PDB entry 6AZ1 | electron microscopy, 2.70 A resolution | chains E and 1 of the 38 polymer chains in the assembly

[Chain E]
Protein: ribosomal protein S4e
Organism: Leishmania donovani
UniProtKB: E9BBI6 (E9BBI6_LEIDB); numbering as in UniProt (aligned over 1-273)
Chain sequence (273 residues; each row starts with the number of its first residue):
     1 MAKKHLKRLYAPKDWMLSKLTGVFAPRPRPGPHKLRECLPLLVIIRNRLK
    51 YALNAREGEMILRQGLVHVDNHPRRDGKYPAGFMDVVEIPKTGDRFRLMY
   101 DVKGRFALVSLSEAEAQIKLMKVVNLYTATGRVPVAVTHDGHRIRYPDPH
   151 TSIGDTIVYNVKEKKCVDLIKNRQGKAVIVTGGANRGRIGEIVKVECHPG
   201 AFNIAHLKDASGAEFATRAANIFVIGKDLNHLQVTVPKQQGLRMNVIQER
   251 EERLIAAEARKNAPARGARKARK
Disordered / not traced: 1, 262-273

[Chain 1]
Molecule: ribosomal RNA 18S
Organism: Leishmania donovani
Sequence (2203 nucleotides; each row starts with the number of its first residue):
     1 GAUCUGGUUGAUUCUGCCAGUAGUCAUXUGCUUGUUUCAAGGACUUAGCC
    51 AUGCAUGCCUCAGAAUCACUGCAUUUGCAGGAAUCUGCGCAUGGCUCXUU
   101 ACAUCAGACGUAAUCUGCCGCAAAAAUCUUGCGGUUUCCGCAAAAUUGGA
   151 UAACUUGGCGAAACGCCAAGCUAAUACAUGAACCAACCGGGUGUUCUCCA
   201 CUCCAGACGGUGGGCAACCAUCGUCGUGAGACGCCCAGCGAAUGAAUGAC
   251 AGUAAAACCAAUGCCUUCACUGGCAGUAACACCCAGCAGUGUUGACUCAA
   301 UUCAUUCCGUGCGAAAGCCGGCUUGUUCCGGCGUCUUUUGACGAACAACU
   351 GCCCUAUCAGCUGGUGAUGGCCGUGUAGUGGACUGCCAUGGCGUUGACGG
   401 GAGCGGGGGAUUAGGGUUCGAUUCCGGAGAGGGAGCCUGAGAAAUAGCUA
   451 CCACUUCUACGGAGGGCAGCAGGCGCGCXAAUUGCCCAAUGUCAAAACAA
   501 AACGAUGAGGCAGCGAAAAGAAAUAGAGUUGUCAGUCCAUUUGGAUUGUC
   551 AUUUCAAUGGGGGAUAUUUAAACCCAUCCAAUAUCGAGUAACAAUUGGAG
   601 GACAAGUCUGGUGCCAGCACCCGCGGUAAUUCCAGCUCCAAAAGCGUAUA
   651 UUAAUGCUGUUGCUGUUXAAGGGUUCGUAGUUGAACUGUGGGCUGUGCAG
   701 GUUUGUUCCUGGUCGUCCCGUCCAUGUCGGAUUUGGUGACCCAGGCCCUU
   751 GCAGCCCGUGAACAUUCAAAGAAACAAGAAACACGGGAGUGGUUCCUUUC
   801 CUGAUUUACGCAUGUCAUGCAUGCCAGGGGGCGUCCGUGAUUUUUUACUG
   851 UGACUAAAGAAGCGUGACUAAAGCAGUCAUUUGACUUGAAUUAGAAAGCA
   901 UGGGAUAACAAXGGAGCAGCCUCUAGGCUACCGUUUCGGCUUUUGUUGGU
   951 UUUAAAGGUCUAUUGGAGAUUAUGGAGCUGUGCGACAAGUGCUUUCCCAU
  1001 CGCAACCUCGGUUCGGUGUGUGGCGCCUUUGAGGGGUUUAGUGCGUCCGG
  1051 UACGAGCUCCGGUUCGUCCGGCCGUAACGCCUUUUCAACUCACGGCCUCU
  1101 AGGAAUGAAGGAGGGUAGUUCGGGGGAGAACGUACUGGGGCGUCAGAGGU
  1151 GAAAUUCUUAGACCGCACCAAGACGAACUACAGCGAAGGCAUUCUUCAAG
  1201 GAUACCUUCCUCAAUCAAGAACCAAAGUGUGGAGAUCGAAGAUGAUUAGA
  1251 GACCAUUGUAGUCCACACUGCAAACGAUGACACCCAUGAAUUGGGGAUCU
  1301 UAUGGGCCGGCCUGCGGCAGGGUUUACCCUGUGUCAGCACCGCGCCCGCU
  1351 UUUACCACCUUACGUAUCUUUUCUAUUCGGCCUUUACCGGCCACCCACGG
  1401 GAAUAUCCUCAGCACGUUUUCUGUUUUUUCACGCGAAAGCUUUGAGGUUA
  1451 CAGUCUCAGGGGGGAGUACGUUCGCAAGAGUGAAACUUAAAGAAAUUGAC
  1501 GGAAUGGCACCACAAGACGUGGAGCGUGCGGUUUAAUUXGACXXAACACG
  1551 GGGAACUUUACCAGAUCCGGACAGGAUGAGGAUUGACAGAUUGAGUGUUC
  1601 UUUCUCGAUUCCCUGAAUGGUGGUGCAUGGCCGCUUUUGGUCGGUGGAGU
  1651 GAUUUGUUUGGUUGAUUCCGUCAACGGACGAGAUCCAAGCUGCCCAGUAG
  1701 AAUUCAGAAUUGCCCAUAGGAUAGCAAACUCAUCGGCGGGUUUUACCCAA
  1751 CGGUGGGCCGCAUUCGGUCGAAUUCUUCUCUGCGGGAUUCCUUUGUAAUU
  1801 GCACAAGGUGAAAUUUUGGGCAACAGCAGGUCUGUGAUGCUCCUCAAUGU
  1851 UCUGGGCGACACGCGCACUACAAUGUCAGUGAGAACAAGAAAAACGACUU
  1901 UUGUCGAACCUACUUGAUCAAAAGAGUGGGGAAACCCCGGAAUCACAUAG
  1951 ACUCACUUGGGACCGAGGAUUGCAAUUAUUGGUCGCGCAACGAGGAAUGU
  2001 CUCGUAGGCGCAGCUCAUCAXACUGUGCCGAUUACGUCCCUGCCAUUUGU
  2051 ACACACCGCCXGUCGUUGUUUCCGAUGAUGGUGCAAUACAGGUGAUCGGA
  2101 CAGGCGGUGUUUUAUCCGCCCGAAAGUUCACCGAUAUUUCUUCAAUAGAG
  2151 GAAGCAAAAGUCGUAACAAGGUAGCUGUAGGUGAACCUGCAGCUGGAUCA
  2201 UUU
Disordered / not traced: 74-76, 136-137, 194, 201-227, 252-254, 267-272, 323-327, 530-551, 697-715, 726, 733-737, 743-749, 764-769, 777-782, 793-828, 880-881, 886, 919-948, 1000-1099, 1119, 1299-1357, 1372-1407, 1428-1429, 1725-1759, 1766, 1794, 1799, 1898-1902, 2102-2121
Construct notes: conflict M1Y_1539 (U1020612 in 322500086), C4J_1543 (U1020608 in 322500086)
Modified / non-standard residues: OMU (o2'-methyluridine 5'-monophosphate) at position 8, OMC (o2'-methylycytidine-5'-monophosphate) at position 18, A2M (2'-O-methyladenosine 5'-(dihydrogen phosphate)) at position 28, OMU (o2'-methyluridine 5'-monophosphate) at position 33, OMC (o2'-methylycytidine-5'-monophosphate) at position 38, A2M (2'-O-methyladenosine 5'-(dihydrogen phosphate)) at position 98, OMC (o2'-methylycytidine-5'-monophosphate) at position 115, A2M (2'-O-methyladenosine 5'-(dihydrogen phosphate)) at position 479, OMG (o2'-methylguanosine-5'-monophosphate) at position 509, OMU (o2'-methyluridine 5'-monophosphate) at position 661, A2M (2'-O-methyladenosine 5'-(dihydrogen phosphate)) at position 668, A2M (2'-O-methyladenosine 5'-(dihydrogen phosphate)) at position 912, OMG (o2'-methylguanosine-5'-monophosphate) at position 1464, OMG (o2'-methylguanosine-5'-monophosphate) at position 1478, M1Y ((1S)-1,4-anhydro-1-(1-methyl-2,4-dioxo-1,2,3,4-tetrahydropyrimidin-5-yl)-5-O-phosphono-D-xylitol) at position 1539, C4J ((5S)-5-{3-[(3S)-3-amino-3-carboxypropyl]-1-methyl-2,4-dioxo-1,2,3,4-tetrahydropyrimidin-5-yl}-2,5-anhydro-1-O-phosphono-L-arabinitol) at position 1543, 5MC (5-methylcytidine-5'-monophosphate) at position 1544, OMG (o2'-methylguanosine-5'-monophosphate) at position 1550, OMU (o2'-methyluridine 5'-monophosphate) at position 1621, OMG (o2'-methylguanosine-5'-monophosphate) at position 1623, OMG (o2'-methylguanosine-5'-monophosphate) at position 1647, OMU (o2'-methyluridine 5'-monophosphate) at position 1777, OMG (o2'-methylguanosine-5'-monophosphate) at position 1829, OMU (o2'-methyluridine 5'-monophosphate) at position 1833, OMG (o2'-methylguanosine-5'-monophosphate) at position 1865, OMC (o2'-methylycytidine-5'-monophosphate) at position 1866, OMU (o2'-methyluridine 5'-monophosphate) at position 1979, 7MG (7N-methyl-8-hydroguanosine-5'-monophosphate) at position 1995, A2M (2'-O-methyladenosine 5'-(dihydrogen phosphate)) at position 2021, OMU (o2'-methyluridine 5'-monophosphate) at position 2048, 4OC (4n,o2'-methylcytidine-5'-monophosphate) at position 2059, 5MC (5-methylcytidine-5'-monophosphate) at position 2061, OMC (o2'-methylycytidine-5'-monophosphate) at position 2140, OMG (o2'-methylguanosine-5'-monophosphate) at position 2151, MA6 (6N-dimethyladenosine-5'-monophoshate) at position 2184, MA6 (6N-dimethyladenosine-5'-monophoshate) at position 2185
Glycans and other covalent adducts: paromomycin (PAR) linked to C1421; covalent link G1700-OMU_1777
Residues lining bound ligands:
  - Mg2+ (MG), molecule 1: U96, G426, G427
  - Mg2+ (MG), molecule 2: G405, G406, G420
  - Mg2+ (MG), molecule 3: G432, C452, U2135
  - Mg2+ (MG), molecule 4: C467, C470, G472
  - Mg2+ (MG), molecule 5: G606, A634, G635
  - Mg2+ (MG), molecule 6: U609, G610, G611, A629
  - Mg2+ (MG), molecule 7: A783, C784, C835, C836
  - Mg2+ (MG), molecule 8: A1108, A1109, G1111, A1112, C1209, C1210
  - Mg2+ (MG), molecule 9: G1189, A1272, A1274, G2192
  - Mg2+ (MG), molecule 10: C1237, G1238, U1257, G1258
  - Mg2+ (MG), molecule 11: G1530, G1531, G1858
  - Mg2+ (MG), molecule 12: C2162, G2163, U2164
  - paromomycin (PAR), molecule 1: G20, A22, G23, U24, A26, U27, C645, G646, U647, A648, U649, A650, U651
  - paromomycin (PAR), molecule 2: U365, G366, A367, A2085, A2086, C2132, G2133, A2134
  - paromomycin (PAR), molecule 3: A1290, U1291, U1292, G1293, G1294, G1295, U1419, U1420, U1422, G1423
  - paromomycin (PAR), molecule 4: A1509, C1510, C1511, U1637, U1638, G1639, G1664, A1681, G1682, U1815, G1818, G1819, C1821, A1822, U2002, C2003
  - paromomycin (PAR), molecule 5: G2062, U2063, C2064, G2065, U2066, C2155, A2156, A2157, A2158, A2159, G2160, U2161, C2162
  - paromomycin (PAR), molecule 6: U2066, U2067, G2068, U2069, U2070, U2071, A2149, G2150, OMG_2151, A2152, A2153, G2154, C2155
Reported in the primary citation:
  - conformationally variable residues (side-chain flip): A2158, A2159
  - binding site for paromomycin: G2065, A2158, A2159

[Interface between chain E and chain 1]
Residue-residue contacts (146):
  Ala2(E) - A91(1)  sugar contact
  Ala2(E) - U92(1)  sugar contact
  Lys3(E) - G426(1)  salt bridge to the phosphate
  Lys4(E) - G89(1)  hydrogen bond to the phosphate
  Lys4(E) - C90(1)  salt bridge to the phosphate
  Lys4(E) - U92(1)  hydrogen bond to the sugar
  Lys4(E) - U492(1)  sugar contact
  Lys4(E) - C493(1)  sugar contact
  His5(E) - U92(1)  sugar contact
  His5(E) - G93(1)  hydrogen bond to the sugar
  His5(E) - G491(1)  sugar contact
  His5(E) - U492(1)  sugar contact
  Lys7(E) - G94(1)  salt bridge to the phosphate
  Lys7(E) - C424(1)  salt bridge to the phosphate
  Lys7(E) - C425(1)  phosphate contact
  Arg8(E) - U490(1)  hydrogen bond to the phosphate
  Arg8(E) - G491(1)  salt bridge to the phosphate
  Leu9(E) - A857(1)  hydrogen bond to the sugar
  Leu9(E) - A858(1)  sugar contact
  Tyr10(E) - C424(1)  phosphate contact
  Tyr10(E) - C425(1)  sugar contact
  Tyr10(E) - A856(1)  base contact
  Lys13(E) - A857(1)  hydrogen bond to the phosphate
  Lys13(E) - A858(1)  salt bridge to the phosphate
  Met16(E) - A889(1)  base contact
  Ser18(E) - G873(1)  phosphate contact
  Ser18(E) - C874(1)  hydrogen bond to the phosphate
  Lys19(E) - A858(1)  hydrogen bond to the phosphate
  Lys19(E) - G859(1)  salt bridge to the phosphate
  Lys19(E) - G873(1)  salt bridge to the phosphate
  Lys19(E) - C874(1)  hydrogen bond to the phosphate
  Leu20(E) - G873(1)  sugar contact
  Thr21(E) - U490(1)  sugar contact
  Gly22(E) - U490(1)  sugar contact
  Val23(E) - U490(1)  sugar contact
  Val23(E) - OMG_509(1)  phosphate contact
  Val23(E) - G510(1)  phosphate contact
  Phe24(E) - U490(1)  hydrogen bond to the sugar
  Phe24(E) - G491(1)  sugar contact
  Phe24(E) - A508(1)  sugar contact
  Ala25(E) - G491(1)  phosphate contact
  Pro26(E) - G491(1)  phosphate contact
  Pro26(E) - U492(1)  phosphate contact
  Arg27(E) - C342(1)  hydrogen bond to the phosphate
  Arg27(E) - G343(1)  salt bridge to the phosphate
  Arg27(E) - U492(1)  hydrogen bond to the phosphate
  Arg29(E) - C493(1)  salt bridge to the phosphate
  Pro30(E) - C118(1)  base contact
  Pro30(E) - C119(1)  hydrogen bond to the sugar
  Pro30(E) - A341(1)  sugar contact
  Pro30(E) - C342(1)  sugar contact
  Gly31(E) - C119(1)  hydrogen bond to the base
  Gly31(E) - G120(1)  sugar contact
  Gly31(E) - G340(1)  hydrogen bond to the base
  Gly31(E) - A341(1)  hydrogen bond to the sugar
  Pro32(E) - G120(1)  sugar contact
  His33(E) - A341(1)  sugar contact
  Lys34(E) - A341(1)  salt bridge to the phosphate
  Lys34(E) - C342(1)  phosphate contact
  Leu35(E) - C342(1)  phosphate contact
  Arg46(E) - U490(1)  salt bridge to the phosphate
  Arg46(E) - G491(1)  salt bridge to the phosphate
  Asn54(E) - A489(1)  hydrogen bond to the phosphate
  Asn54(E) - U490(1)  phosphate contact
  Ala55(E) - U490(1)  hydrogen bond to the phosphate
  Arg56(E) - A489(1)  phosphate contact
  Arg56(E) - C498(1)  hydrogen bond to the phosphate
  Glu59(E) - A497(1)  sugar contact
  Met60(E) - A497(1)  base contact
  Met60(E) - C498(1)  sugar contact
  Arg63(E) - A496(1)  base contact
  Arg63(E) - A497(1)  salt bridge to the phosphate
  Gln64(E) - A497(1)  base contact
  His72(E) - C121(1)  salt bridge to the phosphate
  Arg74(E) - C121(1)  salt bridge to the phosphate
  Arg75(E) - A497(1)  salt bridge to the phosphate
  Lys78(E) - U492(1)  salt bridge to the phosphate
  Lys78(E) - C493(1)  salt bridge to the phosphate
  Tyr79(E) - G120(1)  sugar contact
  Lys103(E) - A889(1)  salt bridge to the phosphate
  Lys103(E) - A890(1)  sugar contact
  Arg105(E) - A889(1)  salt bridge to the phosphate
  Asn125(E) - G340(1)  hydrogen bond to the phosphate
  Leu126(E) - U292(1)  sugar contact
  Tyr127(E) - U338(1)  hydrogen bond to the sugar
  Tyr127(E) - U339(1)  sugar contact
  Thr128(E) - G291(1)  sugar contact
  Thr128(E) - A299(1)  hydrogen bond to the sugar
  Thr128(E) - A300(1)  sugar contact
  Ala129(E) - A300(1)  sugar contact
  Thr130(E) - C239(1)  sugar contact
  Thr130(E) - G240(1)  phosphate contact
  Thr130(E) - A300(1)  phosphate contact
  Thr130(E) - U301(1)  hydrogen bond to the phosphate
  Gly131(E) - A300(1)  hydrogen bond to the sugar
  Gly131(E) - U301(1)  hydrogen bond to the phosphate
  Arg132(E) - A288(1)  hydrogen bond to the base
  Arg132(E) - U290(1)  salt bridge to the phosphate
  Arg132(E) - G291(1)  salt bridge to the phosphate
  Pro134(E) - A288(1)  base contact
  Val137(E) - G340(1)  phosphate contact
  Gly141(E) - G120(1)  hydrogen bond to the base
  Gly141(E) - C121(1)  sugar contact
  Gly141(E) - G340(1)  sugar contact
  His142(E) - C121(1)  sugar contact
  Arg143(E) - C121(1)  hydrogen bond to the base
  Arg143(E) - A122(1)  hydrogen bond to the base
  Arg143(E) - U338(1)  hydrogen bond to the base
  Arg143(E) - U339(1)  hydrogen bond to the base
  Arg145(E) - A122(1)  sugar contact
  Arg145(E) - A123(1)  sugar contact
  Asp148(E) - G789(1)  base contact
  Ile153(E) - U292(1)  phosphate contact
  Ile153(E) - U293(1)  phosphate contact
  Lys164(E) - A122(1)  salt bridge to the phosphate
  Leu169(E) - G789(1)  hydrogen bond to the base
  Ile170(E) - G789(1)  base contact
  Lys171(E) - G789(1)  hydrogen bond to the base
  Arg173(E) - A788(1)  phosphate contact
  Arg173(E) - G789(1)  salt bridge to the phosphate
  Lys176(E) - G789(1)  hydrogen bond to the base
  Gly183(E) - C854(1)  phosphate contact
  Gly183(E) - U855(1)  phosphate contact
  Ala184(E) - C854(1)  phosphate contact
  Asn185(E) - A853(1)  phosphate contact
  His198(E) - A900(1)  hydrogen bond to the sugar
  His198(E) - U901(1)  phosphate contact
  Pro199(E) - G294(1)  sugar contact
  Gly200(E) - G294(1)  base contact
  Phe202(E) - C109(1)  phosphate contact
  Ile204(E) - A853(1)  sugar contact
  Ala216(E) - A853(1)  sugar contact
  Thr217(E) - A853(1)  phosphate contact
  Arg218(E) - C109(1)  salt bridge to the phosphate
  Arg218(E) - A853(1)  sugar contact
  Arg218(E) - C854(1)  hydrogen bond to the sugar
  Lys238(E) - U887(1)  salt bridge to the phosphate
  Lys238(E) - G888(1)  salt bridge to the phosphate
  Val246(E) - A890(1)  base contact
  Val246(E) - U891(1)  sugar contact
  Glu249(E) - A890(1)  hydrogen bond to the sugar
  Arg250(E) - C863(1)  hydrogen bond to the phosphate
  Arg250(E) - G864(1)  salt bridge to the phosphate
  Arg253(E) - G888(1)  sugar contact
  Arg260(E) - U877(1)  hydrogen bond to the sugar
  Arg260(E) - C878(1)  hydrogen bond to the sugar
Other interface residues (no listed pair), chain E (90 interface residues in all): Leu42, Arg48, Thr138, Asp140, His150, Gly182, Asn221, Leu254, Lys261
Other interface residues (no listed pair), chain 1 (77 interface residues in all): A62, G331, C332, A344, G441, A488, A494, A499, U790, G852, G866

[In short]
90 residues of chain E and 77 residues of chain 1 are in contact, with 40 hydrogen bonds and 29 salt bridges.
Among the polar pairs are Gly31(E)-C119(1), Gly31(E)-G340(1) and Arg132(E)-A288(1). The paper reports a
binding site for paromomycin at G2065(1), A2158(1) and A2159(1); conformational variability at A2158(1) and
A2159(1).
Here chain E is ribosomal protein S4e and chain 1 is ribosomal RNA 18S, both from Leishmania donovani. Entry
6AZ1 (Cryo-EM structure of the small subunit of Leishmania ribosome bound to paromomycin) was determined by
electron microscopy.
